PDB entry 5BOM | X-ray diffraction, 2.00 A resolution | chains A and T of the 4 polymer chains in the assembly

[Chain A]
Name: DNA polymerase beta
From: Homo sapiens
Notes: EC 2.7.7.7, 4.2.99.-
UniProt: P06746 (DPOLB_HUMAN); residues 1-335 here = UniProt positions 1-335
Chain sequence (335 residues; row label = number of the first residue in the row):
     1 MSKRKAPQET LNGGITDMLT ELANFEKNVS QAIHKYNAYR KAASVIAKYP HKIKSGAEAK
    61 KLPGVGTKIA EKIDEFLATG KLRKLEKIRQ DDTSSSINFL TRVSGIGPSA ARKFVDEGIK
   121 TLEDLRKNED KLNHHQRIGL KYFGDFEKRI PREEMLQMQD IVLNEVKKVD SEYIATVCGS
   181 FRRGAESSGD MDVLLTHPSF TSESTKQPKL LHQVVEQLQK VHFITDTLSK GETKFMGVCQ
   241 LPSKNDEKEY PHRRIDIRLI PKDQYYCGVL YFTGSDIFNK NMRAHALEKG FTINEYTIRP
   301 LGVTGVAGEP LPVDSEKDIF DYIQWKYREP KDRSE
Disordered / not traced: 1-10, 205-207, 244-245
Ion coordination: Na+ site 1: Lys-60, Leu-62, Val-65 (shared with 1 residue of chain D); Na+ site 2: Thr-101, Val-103, Ile-106 (shared with 1 residue of chain P)
Swiss-Prot annotation at these positions:
  - region: Arg-183 to Asp-192 (DNA-binding)
  - active site: Lys-72 (Nucleophile)
  - binding site (K(+)): Lys-60, Leu-62, Val-65, Thr-101, Val-103, Ile-106
  - binding site (Na(+)): Lys-60, Leu-62, Val-65, Thr-101, Val-103, Ile-106
  - binding site (dATP): Arg-149, Ser-180, Arg-183, Gly-189, Asp-190
  - binding site (dCTP): Arg-149, Ser-180, Arg-183, Gly-189, Asp-190
  - binding site (dGTP): Arg-149, Ser-180, Arg-183, Gly-189, Asp-190, Asp-192
  - binding site (dTTP): Arg-149, Ser-180, Arg-183, Gly-189, Asp-190
  - binding site (Mg(2+)): Asp-190, Asp-192, Asp-256
  - modified residue: Lys-72 (N6-acetyllysine), Arg-83 (Omega-N-methylarginine), Arg-152 (Omega-N-methylarginine)
  - cross-link (Glycyl lysine isopeptide (Lys-Gly)): Lys-41 (interchain with G-Cter in ubiquitin), Lys-61 (interchain with G-Cter in ubiquitin), Lys-81 (interchain with G-Cter in ubiquitin)
  - natural variant: Leu-22 (L22P: Found in a gastric cancer sample; uncertain significance), Tyr-39 (Y39C: Found in a gastric cancer sample; uncertain significance), Gly-118 (G118V: Decreased DNA-directed DNA polymerase activity), Arg-137 (R137Q: Decreased function in base-excision repair), Arg-149 (R149I: Decreased DNA-directed DNA polymerase activity), Asp-160 (D160N: Found in a gastric cancer sample; uncertain significance), Cys-239 (C239R: Found in a gastric cancer sample; uncertain significance), Lys-289 (K289M: Found in a colon cancer sample; uncertain significance), Asn-294 (N294D: Found in a gastric cancer sample; uncertain significance), Glu-295 (E295K: Found in a gastric cancer sample; uncertain significance)
  - mutagenesis: Phe-25 (F25W: No effect on 5'-dRP lyase activity. Decreased ssDNA binding), His-34 (H34G: Decreased 5'-dRP lyase activity. Decreased ssDNA binding), Lys-35 (K35A: Decreased 5'-dRP lyase activity. Decreased ssDNA binding. Loss of 5'-dRP lyase activity; when associated with A-68 and A-72. Decreased ssDNA binding; when associated with A-68 and A-72 ...), Tyr-39 (Y39F: No effect on 5'-dRP lyase activity; Y39Q: Abolishes DNA polymerase and 5'-dRP lyase activity), Lys-41 (K41R: Abolishes ubiquitination; when associated with R-61 and R-81), Lys-60 (K60A: Decreased 5'-dRP lyase activity. Decreased ssDNA binding), Lys-61 (K61R: Abolishes ubiquitination; when associated with R-41 and R-81), Lys-68 (K68A: No effect on 5'-dRP lyase activity. Decreased ssDNA binding. Loss of 5'-dRP lyase activity; when associated with A-35 and A-72. Decreased ssDNA binding; when associated with A-35 and A-72 ...), Glu-71 (E71Q: No effect on 5'-dRP lyase activity. No effect on structure shown by circular dichroism. No effect on ssDNA binding), Lys-72 (K72A: Severely reduced 5'-dRP lyase activity. Does not affect ssDNA binding. Loss of 5'-dRP lyase activity; when associated with A-35 and A-68. Decreased ssDNA binding ...), Glu-75 (E75A: Slightly decreased 5'-dRP lyase activity. Decreased ssDNA binding. No effect on structure shown by circular dichroism), Lys-81 (K81R: Abolishes ubiquitination; when associated with R-41 and R-61), 5 further mutagenesis entries in UniProt

[Chain T]
Molecule: 16-nt DNA strand
Sequence (16 nucleotides; numbered 1 to 16; the number before each row is that of its first residue):
     1 CCGACXGCGC ATCAGC
Modified residues: 4U3 (5-chloro-2'-deoxycytidine 5'-(dihydrogen phosphate)) at position 6

[Interface between chain A and chain T]
Pairs across the interface (15; chain A residue first):
  His-34(A) / DC5(T)  stacking on the base
  Asn-133(A) / DT12(T)  phosphate contact
  His-134(A) / DT12(T)  phosphate contact
  Ser-229(A) / DC10(T)  phosphate contact
  Ser-229(A) / DA11(T)  phosphate contact
  Lys-230(A) / DC10(T)  hydrogen bond to the phosphate
  Lys-230(A) / DA11(T)  hydrogen bond to the phosphate
  Gly-231(A) / DC10(T)  hydrogen bond to the phosphate
  Glu-232(A) / DC10(T)  hydrogen bond to the phosphate
  Thr-233(A) / DG9(T)  hydrogen bond to the phosphate
  Thr-233(A) / DC10(T)  hydrogen bond to the phosphate
  Lys-234(A) / DG9(T)  hydrogen bond to the base
  Lys-234(A) / DC10(T)  hydrogen bond to the phosphate
  Tyr-271(A) / 4U3_6(T)  base contact
  Tyr-296(A) / DC8(T)  sugar contact
Other interface residues (no listed pair), chain A (12 interface residues in all): Leu-228

[Overview]
Chain A and chain T form an interface of 12 and 7 residues respectively; the contacts include 8 hydrogen bonds
and 1 aromatic stacking contact. Among the polar pairs are Lys-234(A)/DG9(T), Lys-230(A)/DC10(T) and
Lys-230(A)/DA11(T).
Here chain A is DNA polymerase beta (Homo sapiens) and chain T is a 16-nt DNA strand. Entry 5BOM (DNA
polymerase beta binary complex with a templating 5ClC) was determined by X-ray diffraction, deposited together
with 5BOL and 5BPC.
